Entry 2Y59 (X-ray diffraction, 2.50 A resolution); this record covers chain A.

== Chain A ==
Protein: D-alanyl-D-alanine carboxypeptidase
Source organism: Actinomadura SP. R39
Notes: EC 3.4.16.4
UniProt: P39045 (DAC_ACTSP); residues 1-466 here correspond to UniProt positions 50-515 (UniProt number = residue number + 49)
Chain sequence (466 residues; row label = number of the first residue in the row):
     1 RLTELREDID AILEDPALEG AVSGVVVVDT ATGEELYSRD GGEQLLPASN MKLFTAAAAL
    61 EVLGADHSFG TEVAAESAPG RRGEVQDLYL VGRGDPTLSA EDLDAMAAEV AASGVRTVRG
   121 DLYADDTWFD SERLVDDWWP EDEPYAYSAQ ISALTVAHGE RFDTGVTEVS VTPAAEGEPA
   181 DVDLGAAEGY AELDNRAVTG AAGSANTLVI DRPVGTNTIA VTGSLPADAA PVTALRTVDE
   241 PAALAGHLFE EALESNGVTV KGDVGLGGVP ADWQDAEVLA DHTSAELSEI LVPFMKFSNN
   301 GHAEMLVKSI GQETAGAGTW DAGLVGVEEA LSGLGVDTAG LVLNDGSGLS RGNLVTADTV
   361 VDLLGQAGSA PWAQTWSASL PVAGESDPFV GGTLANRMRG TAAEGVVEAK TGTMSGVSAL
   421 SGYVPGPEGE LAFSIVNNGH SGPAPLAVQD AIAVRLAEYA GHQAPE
Curated features (UniProtKB/Swiss-Prot):
  - active site: S49 (Acyl-ester intermediate), K52 (Proton acceptor), S298
  - binding site (substrate): K410
Covalent attachments: trihydroxy-[[(2-nitrophenyl)carbonylamino]methyl]boron (ZA3) linked to S49
Bound ions: Mg2+: E188, E251, E466
Small-molecule neighbours: ZA3 (trihydroxy-[[(2-nitrophenyl)carbonylamino]methyl]boron): A48, K52, D142, Y147, S298, N300, L349, T411, G412, T413, M414

== Summary ==
Compound ZA3 is covalently linked to S49. E188, E251 and E466 form the Mg2+ site. Curated annotation (UniProt)
lists 3 active-site residues and substrate-binding residue K410.
Chain A is D-alanyl-D-alanine carboxypeptidase (Actinomadura SP. R39); the structure, Unexpected tricovalent
binding mode of boronic acids within the active site of a penicillin binding protein, was determined by X-ray
diffraction together with 3ZVT, 3ZVW, 2Y4A and 2Y55 from the same study.
